Entry 1WD1 (X-ray diffraction, 2.20 A resolution); this record covers chains C and A of the 3 polymer chains in the assembly.

# Chain C
Molecule: 10-nt DNA strand
Sequence (10 nucleotides; row label = number of the first residue in the row):
   111 CCTACGTAGG

# Chain A
Name: DNA-binding proteins 7a/7b/7d
Organism: Sulfolobus acidocaldarius
UniProt: P13123 (DN71_SULAC); residues 1-66 here correspond to UniProt positions 0-65 (UniProt number = residue number - 1)
Chain sequence (66 residues; row label = number of the first residue in the row):
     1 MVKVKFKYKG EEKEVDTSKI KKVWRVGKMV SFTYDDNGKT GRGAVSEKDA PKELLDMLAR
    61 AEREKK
Unresolved in the structure: 1, 66
Reported in the primary citation:
  - binding site for the 10-nt DNA strand: Lys-5, Lys-7, Lys-21, Lys-22, Trp-24, Val-26, Ser-31, Thr-33, Arg-42, Arg-60, Arg-63, Glu-64
  - binding site for the 10-nt DNA strand (chain C): Lys-7, Tyr-8, Met-29, Ala-44, Ser-46, Arg-63
  - conformationally variable residues (side-chain flip): Val-2, Arg-42

# Chain C / chain A interface
Pairs across the interface (14; chain C residue first):
  DA114(C) / Tyr-8(A)  hydrogen bond to the sugar
  DA114(C) / Lys-9(A)  phosphate contact
  DC115(C) / Lys-7(A)  sugar contact
  DC115(C) / Tyr-8(A)  phosphate contact
  DC115(C) / Lys-9(A)  hydrogen bond to the phosphate
  DC115(C) / Gly-10(A)  phosphate contact
  DC115(C) / Met-29(A)  base contact
  DC115(C) / Ala-44(A)  sugar contact
  DG116(C) / Val-26(A)  hydrogen bond to the base
  DG116(C) / Met-29(A)  base contact
  DG116(C) / Ser-46(A)  phosphate contact
  DT117(C) / Ser-46(A)  phosphate contact
  DT117(C) / Lys-48(A)  phosphate contact
  DA118(C) / Lys-28(A)  salt bridge to the phosphate
Also at the interface, not in a pair above, chain A (14 interface residues in all): Gly-27, Ser-31, Arg-42, Val-45

# In short
5 residues of chain C face 14 of chain A across their interface, with 3 hydrogen bonds and 1 salt bridge.
Polar pairs include DG116(C)/Val-26(A), DA114(C)/Tyr-8(A) and DC115(C)/Lys-9(A). From the paper: a binding
site for the 10-nt DNA strand at Lys-5(A), Lys-7(A) and Lys-21(A) among others; a binding site for the 10-nt
DNA strand (chain C) at Lys-7(A), Tyr-8(A) and Met-29(A) among others.
Here chain C is a 10-nt DNA strand and chain A is DNA-binding proteins 7a/7b/7d (Sulfolobus acidocaldarius).
Entry 1WD1 (Crystal structures of the hyperthermophilic chromosomal protein Sac7d in complex with DNA
decamers) was determined by X-ray diffraction, deposited together with 1WD0.
